PDB entry 4N7P | X-ray diffraction, 2.81 A resolution | chains A and D of the 4 polymer chains in the assembly

== Chain A ==
Molecule: Hemoglobin subunit alpha
Organism: Homo sapiens
Reference sequence: P69905 (HBA_HUMAN); residues 1-141 here correspond to UniProt positions 2-142 (UniProt number = residue number + 1)
Amino-acid sequence (141 residues; row label = number of the first residue in the row):
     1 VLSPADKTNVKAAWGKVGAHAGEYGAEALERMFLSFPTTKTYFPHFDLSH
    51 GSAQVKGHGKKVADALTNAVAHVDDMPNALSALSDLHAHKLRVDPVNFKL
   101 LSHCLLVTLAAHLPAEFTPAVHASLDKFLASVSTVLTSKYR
Bound ions: protoporphyrin IX containing ni(II) Ni near H87 (its only coordinating residue here)
Residues lining bound ligands: protoporphyrin IX containing ni(II) (HNI): M32, T39, Y42, F43, H45, F46, H58, K61, V62, A65, L66, L83, L86, H87, L91, V93, N97, F98, L101, L105, L129, V132, L136
Swiss-Prot annotation at these positions:
  - binding site (O2): H58
  - binding site (heme b): H87
  - site: T8, N9 (Microbial infection: Cleavage), K11 (Not glycated), A13, W14 (Microbial infection: Cleavage), Y24, G25 (Microbial infection: Cleavage), L29, E30 (Microbial infection: Cleavage), H45, F46 (Microbial infection: Cleavage), D47, L48 (Microbial infection: Cleavage), S52, A53 (Microbial infection: Cleavage), V55, K56 (Microbial infection: Cleavage), K56 (Not glycated), G59, K60 (Microbial infection: Cleavage), K60 (Not glycated), K90 (Not glycated), L91, R92 (Microbial infection: Cleavage), K99 (Not glycated), L106, V107 (Microbial infection: Cleavage), T108, L109 (Microbial infection: Cleavage), V121, H122 (Microbial infection: Cleavage), S133, T134 (Microbial infection: Cleavage)
  - modified residue: S3 (Phosphoserine), K7 (N6-succinyllysine), T8 (Phosphothreonine), K11 (N6-succinyllysine), K16 (N6-acetyllysine), Y24 (Phosphotyrosine), S35 (Phosphoserine), K40 (N6-succinyllysine), S49 (Phosphoserine), S102 (Phosphoserine), T108 (Phosphothreonine), S124 (Phosphoserine), S131 (Phosphoserine), T134 (Phosphothreonine), T137 (Phosphothreonine), S138 (Phosphoserine)
  - glycosylation (N-linked (Glc) (glycation) lysine): K7, K16, K40, K61

== Chain D ==
Molecule: Hemoglobin subunit beta
Organism: Homo sapiens
Reference sequence: P68871 (HBB_HUMAN); residues 1-146 here correspond to UniProt positions 2-147 (UniProt number = residue number + 1)
Amino-acid sequence (146 residues; each row starts with the number of its first residue):
     1 VHLTPEEKSAVTALWGKVNVDEVGGEALGRLLVVYPWTQRFFESFGDLST
    51 PDAVMGNPKVKAHGKKVLGAFSDGLAHLDNLKGTFATLSELHCDKLHVDP
   101 ENFRLLGNVLVCVLAHHFGKEFTPPVQAAYQKVVAGVANALAHKYH
Bound ions: protoporphyrin IX containing ni(II) Ni near H92 (its only coordinating residue here)
Residues lining bound ligands: protoporphyrin IX containing ni(II) (HNI): L31, T38, F41, F42, H63, K66, V67, A70, F71, F85, L88, L91, H92, L96, V98, N102, F103, L106, V137, L141
Swiss-Prot annotation at these positions:
  - binding site ((2R)-2,3-bisphosphoglycerate): V1, H2, K82, H143
  - binding site (heme b): H63, H92
  - site: E7, K8 (Microbial infection: Cleavage), G25, E26 (Microbial infection: Cleavage), G29, R30 (Microbial infection: Cleavage), Y35, P36 (Microbial infection: Cleavage), W37, T38 (Microbial infection: Cleavage), F45, G46 (Microbial infection: Cleavage), D52, A53 (Microbial infection: Cleavage), G56, N57 (Microbial infection: Cleavage), K59 (Not glycated), F71, S72 (Microbial infection: Cleavage), G74, L75 (Microbial infection: Cleavage), K82 (Not glycated), T84, F85 (Microbial infection: Cleavage), H92, C93 (Microbial infection: Cleavage), K95 (Not glycated), R104, L105 (Microbial infection: Cleavage), L110, V111 (Microbial infection: Cleavage), G119, K120 (Microbial infection: Cleavage), F122, T123 (Microbial infection: Cleavage), A128, A129 (Microbial infection: Cleavage) and 2 more in UniProt
  - modified residue: V1 (N-acetylvaline), S9 (Phosphoserine), T12 (Phosphothreonine), S44 (Phosphoserine), T50 (Phosphothreonine), K59 (N6-acetyllysine), K82 (N6-acetyllysine), T87 (Phosphothreonine), C93 (S-nitrosocysteine), K144 (N6-acetyllysine)
  - glycosylation: V1 (N-linked (Glc) (glycation) valine), K8 (N-linked (Glc) (glycation) lysine), K17 (N-linked (Glc) (glycation) lysine), K66 (N-linked (Glc) (glycation) lysine), K120 (N-linked (Glc) (glycation) lysine), K144 (N-linked (Glc) (glycation) lysine)

== How chain A and chain D interact ==
Pairs across the interface (17; chain A residue first):
  T38(A) - H97(D)
  T41(A) - R40(D)  hydrogen bond
  T41(A) - H97(D)
  Y42(A) - R40(D)  hydrogen bond
  L91(A) - R40(D)
  R92(A) - W37(D)
  R92(A) - Q39(D)  hydrogen bond
  R92(A) - R40(D)
  V93(A) - W37(D)
  D94(A) - W37(D)  hydrogen bond
  D94(A) - D99(D)
  D94(A) - N102(D)  hydrogen bond
  P95(A) - W37(D)
  V96(A) - D99(D)
  Y140(A) - P36(D)  hydrophobic
  Y140(A) - W37(D)  hydrophobic
  R141(A) - P36(D)
Also at the interface, not in a pair above, chain D (8 interface residues in all): S49

== Overview ==
11 residues of chain A and 8 residues of chain D are in contact; the contacts include 5 hydrogen bonds. Among
the polar pairs are T41(A)-R40(D), Y42(A)-R40(D) and R92(A)-Q39(D). Chain A binds protoporphyrin IX containing
ni(II). Bound to chain D: protoporphyrin IX containing ni(II).
Chain A is Hemoglobin subunit alpha and chain D is Hemoglobin subunit beta, both from Homo sapiens; the
structure, Capturing the haemoglobin allosteric transition in a single crystal form; Crystal structure of
half-liganded human haemoglobin ..., was determined by X-ray diffraction (same publication as 4N7N and 4N7O).
